PDB entry 2ZQO | X-ray diffraction, 1.80 A resolution | chain A

# Chain A
Name: 29-kDa galactose-binding lectin
From: Lumbricus terrestris
Notes: fragment: C-terminal domain
UniProtKB: O96048 (O96048_LUMTE); residue numbers follow UniProt; this construct covers 131-260
Sequence (130 residues; numbered 131 to 260; the number before each row is that of its first residue):
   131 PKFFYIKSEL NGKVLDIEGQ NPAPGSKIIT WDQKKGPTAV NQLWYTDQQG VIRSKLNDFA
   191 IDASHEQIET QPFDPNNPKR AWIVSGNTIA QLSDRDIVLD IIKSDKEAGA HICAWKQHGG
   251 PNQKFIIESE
Bound ions: Cd2+: H241 (together with imidazole) (shared with 1 residue of chain B)
Small-molecule neighbours:
  - 2-acetamido-2-deoxy-beta-D-galactopyranose (NGA), molecule 1: D146, I147, E148, G149, Q150, I159, W161, K164, T168, N171, Q172
  - 2-acetamido-2-deoxy-beta-D-galactopyranose (NGA), molecule 2: D230, I231, I232, K233, S234, C243, W245, H248, N252, Q253

# Summary
Chain A binds 2-acetamido-2-deoxy-beta-D-galactopyranose.
Chain A is 29-kDa galactose-binding lectin (Lumbricus terrestris); the structure, Crystal structure of the
earthworm R-type lectin C-half in complex with GalNAc, was determined by X-ray diffraction, deposited together
with 2ZQN.
